PDB entry 7A95 | electron microscopy, 4.30 A resolution (low resolution: residue-level contacts below are approximate; hydrogen-bond / salt-bridge calls are withheld) | chains A and B of the 4 polymer chains in the assembly

[Chain A (and B)]
Protein: Spike glycoprotein
Source organism: Severe acute respiratory syndrome coronavirus 2
Notes: chain B of this document is another copy of the same molecule, construct and numbering; everything in this record applies to it too
UniProtKB: P0DTC2 (SPIKE_SARS2); residue numbers follow UniProt; this construct covers 1-1208
Chain sequence (1287 residues; row label = number of the first residue in the row; numbers below 1 keep their minus sign (Met-30 is residue -30)):
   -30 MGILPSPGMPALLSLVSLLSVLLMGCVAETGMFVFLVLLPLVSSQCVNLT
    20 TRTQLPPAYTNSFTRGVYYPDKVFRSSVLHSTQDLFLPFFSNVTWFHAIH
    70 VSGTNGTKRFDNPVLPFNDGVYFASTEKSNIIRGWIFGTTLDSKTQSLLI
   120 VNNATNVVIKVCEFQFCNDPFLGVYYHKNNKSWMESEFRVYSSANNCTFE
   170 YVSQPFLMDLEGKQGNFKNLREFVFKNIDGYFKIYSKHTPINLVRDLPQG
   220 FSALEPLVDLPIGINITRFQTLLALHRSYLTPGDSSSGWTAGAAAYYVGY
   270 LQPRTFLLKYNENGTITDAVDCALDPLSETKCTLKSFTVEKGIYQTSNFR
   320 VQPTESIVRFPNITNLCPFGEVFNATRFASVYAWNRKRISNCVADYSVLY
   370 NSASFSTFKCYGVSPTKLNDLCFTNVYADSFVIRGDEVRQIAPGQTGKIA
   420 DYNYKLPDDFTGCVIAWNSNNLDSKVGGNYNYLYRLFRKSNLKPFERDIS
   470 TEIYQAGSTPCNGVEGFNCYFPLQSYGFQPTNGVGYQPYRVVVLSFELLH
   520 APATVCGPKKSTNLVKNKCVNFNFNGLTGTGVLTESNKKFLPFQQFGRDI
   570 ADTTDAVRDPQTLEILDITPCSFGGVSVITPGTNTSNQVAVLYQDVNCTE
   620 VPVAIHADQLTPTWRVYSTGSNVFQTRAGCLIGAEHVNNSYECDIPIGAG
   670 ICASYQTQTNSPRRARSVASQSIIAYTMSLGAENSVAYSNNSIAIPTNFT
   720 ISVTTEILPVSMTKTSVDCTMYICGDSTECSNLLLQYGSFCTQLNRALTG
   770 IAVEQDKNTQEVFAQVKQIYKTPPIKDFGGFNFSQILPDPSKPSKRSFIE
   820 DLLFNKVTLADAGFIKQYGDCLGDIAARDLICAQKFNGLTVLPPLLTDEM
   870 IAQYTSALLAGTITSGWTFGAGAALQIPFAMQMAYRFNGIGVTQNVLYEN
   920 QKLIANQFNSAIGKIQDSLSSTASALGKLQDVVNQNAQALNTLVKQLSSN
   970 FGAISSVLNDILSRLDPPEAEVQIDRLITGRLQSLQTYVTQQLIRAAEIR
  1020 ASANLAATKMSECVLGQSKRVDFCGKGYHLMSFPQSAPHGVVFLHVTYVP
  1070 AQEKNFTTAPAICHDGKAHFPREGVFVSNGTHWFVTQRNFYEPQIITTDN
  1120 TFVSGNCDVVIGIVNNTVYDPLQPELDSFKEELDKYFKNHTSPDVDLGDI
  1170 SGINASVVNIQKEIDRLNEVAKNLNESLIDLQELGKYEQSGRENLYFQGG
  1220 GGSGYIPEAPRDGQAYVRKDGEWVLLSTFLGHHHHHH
Unresolved in the structure: -30 to 13, 71-75, 618-639, 677-688, 828-849, 941-943, 1147-1256 (chain B: -30 to 13, 71-75, 618-639, 677-688, 828-851, 941-943, 1147-1256)
Disulfides: Cys15-Cys136, Cys131-Cys166, Cys291-Cys301, Cys336-Cys361, Cys379-Cys432, Cys391-Cys525, Cys480-Cys488, Cys538-Cys590, Cys617-Cys649, Cys662-Cys671, Cys738-Cys760, Cys743-Cys749, Cys1032-Cys1043, Cys1082-Cys1126
Construct notes: initiating methionine (-30); expression tag (-29 to 0, 1209-1256); engineered mutation Pro986 (Lys in P0DTC2), Pro987 (Val in P0DTC2)
Curated features (UniProtKB/Swiss-Prot):
  - region: Asn280 to Cys301 (Putative superantigen), Arg403 to Asp405 (Integrin-binding motif), Asn448 to Phe456 (Immunodominant HLA epitope recognized by the CD8+), Pro681 to Ala684 (Putative superantigen), Ser816 to Tyr837 (Fusion peptide 1), Lys835 to Phe855 (Fusion peptide 2), Asp1163 to Glu1202 (Heptad repeat 2)
  - site (Cleavage): Arg685, Ser686, Arg815, Ser816
  - glycosylation: Asn17 (N-linked (GlcNAc...) (complex) asparagine), Asn61 (N-linked (GlcNAc...) (hybrid) asparagine), Asn74 (N-linked (GlcNAc...) (complex) asparagine), Asn122 (N-linked (GlcNAc...) (hybrid) asparagine), Asn149 (N-linked (GlcNAc...) (complex) asparagine), Asn165 (N-linked (GlcNAc...) (complex) asparagine), Asn234 (N-linked (GlcNAc...) (high mannose) asparagine), Asn282 (N-linked (GlcNAc...) (complex) asparagine), Thr323 (O-linked (GalNAc) threonine), Ser325 (O-linked (HexNAc...) serine), Asn331 (N-linked (GlcNAc...) (complex) asparagine), Asn343 (N-linked (GlcNAc...) (complex) asparagine), Asn603 (N-linked (GlcNAc...) (hybrid) asparagine), Asn616 (N-linked (GlcNAc...) (complex) asparagine), Asn657 (N-linked (GlcNAc...) (complex) asparagine), Thr676 (O-linked (GlcNAc...) threonine), Thr678 (O-linked (GlcNAc...) threonine), Asn709 (N-linked (GlcNAc...) (high mannose) asparagine), Asn717 (N-linked (GlcNAc...) (hybrid) asparagine), Asn801 (N-linked (GlcNAc...) (hybrid) asparagine) and 6 more in UniProt
  - natural variant: Leu5 (L5F: In strain: Iota/B.1.526), Ser13 (S13I: In strain: Epsilon/B.1.427/B.1.429), Leu18 (L18F: In strain: Beta/B.1.351, Gamma/P.1 and 1 more), Thr19 (T19I: In strain: Omicron/BQ.1.1, Omicron/XBB.1.5 and 1 more; T19R: In strain: Delta/B.1.617.2, Omicron/BA.2 and 4 more), Thr20 (T20N: In strain: Gamma/P.1), Leu24 to Ala27 (sequence variant, change not given here; In strain: Omicron/BA.2, Omicron/BA.2.12.1 and 6 more), Pro26 (P26S: In strain: Gamma/P.1), Gln52 (Q52H: In strain: Omicron/EG.5.1), Ala67 (A67V: In strain: Eta/B.1.525, Omicron/BA.1), His69 to Val70 (deletion: In strain: Alpha/B.1.1.7, Eta/B.1.525 and 5 more), Gly75 (G75V: In strain: Lambda/C.37), Thr76 (T76I: In strain: Lambda/C.37), 82 further natural variant entries in UniProt
  - mutagenesis: His69 to Val70 (Increased incorporation of cleaved spike into virions), Asn121 (N121Q: Partial loss of biliverdin affinity), Arg190 (R190K: Partial loss of biliverdin affinity), Asn234 (N234Q: Increased resistance to neutralizing antibodies), Asn331 (N331Q: Reduced viral infectivity), Asn343 (N343Q: Reduced viral infectivity), Leu452 (L452R: Increased resistance to neutralizing antibodies. Decreases HLA binding to NF9 epitope. Increased binding affinity to human ACE2), Tyr453 (Y453F: Decreased HLA binding to NF9 epitope. Increased binding affinity to human ACE2), Ala475 (A475V: Increased resistance to neutralizing antibodies), Val483 (V483A: Increased resistance to neutralizing antibodies), Glu484 (E484D: Increased replication in human TMEM106B overexpressing cells), Phe490 (F490L: Increased resistance to neutralizing antibodies and human covalescent sera neutralization), 14 further mutagenesis entries in UniProt

[Interface between chain A and chain B]
Residue-residue contacts (134):
  Asn317(A) with Asp737(B); Thr739(B)
  Arg319(A) with Asp737(B); Thr739(B); Met740(B)
  Arg357(A) with Cys166(B); Thr167(B)
  Asn360(A) with Thr167(B); Phe168(B)
  Pro521(A) with Tyr200(B); Pro230(B); Ile231(B); Gly232(B)
  Thr523(A) with Pro230(B)
  Thr549(A) with Asp745(B)
  Lys558(A) with Phe43(B)
  Phe559(A) with Phe43(B)
  Leu560(A) with Phe43(B); Gly283(B)
  Phe562(A) with Tyr38(B); Lys41(B); Pro225(B)
  Gln563(A) with Tyr38(B); Asp40(B); Lys41(B); Val42(B); Phe43(B)
  Gln564(A) with Lys41(B)
  Phe565(A) with Lys41(B); Val42(B); Phe43(B)
  Gly566(A) with Val42(B); Phe43(B)
  Arg567(A) with Val42(B); Phe43(B); Arg44(B)
  Asp568(A) with Val47(B)
  Ala570(A) with Val963(B); Lys964(B)
  Asp571(A) with Lys964(B)
  Pro589(A) with Phe855(B)
  Phe592(A) with Lys854(B); Phe855(B)
  Asp614(A) with Lys854(B); Thr859(B)
  Ala668(A) with Pro863(B); Leu864(B); Thr866(B)
  Gly669(A) with Leu864(B); Met869(B)
  Met697(A) with Leu864(B); Met869(B)
  Leu699(A) with Ile788(B); Met869(B); Gln872(B); Tyr873(B)
  Gly700(A) with Lys786(B)
  Ala701(A) with Gln787(B); Ile788(B)
  Glu702(A) with Ile788(B); Lys790(B)
  Asn703(A) with Gln787(B); Ile788(B); Tyr789(B); Lys790(B)
  Val705(A) with Tyr789(B); Thr883(B)
  Ala706(A) with Gln895(B)
  Tyr707(A) with Pro792(B); Asp796(B); Phe797(B); Ile882(B); Thr883(B); Ile896(B); Phe898(B)
  Asn709(A) with Asp796(B); Pro897(B)
  Ser711(A) with Pro897(B)
  Ile712(A) with Gln895(B)
  Ala713(A) with Leu894(B); Gln895(B)
  Pro715(A) with Leu894(B)
  Gln957(A) with Arg765(B)
  Gln965(A) with Ser758(B)
  Asn969(A) with Gln755(B)
  Phe970(A) with Gln755(B); Tyr756(B); Phe759(B)
  Gly971(A) with Gln755(B)
  Pro987(A) with Asp427(B)
  Arg995(A) with Asp994(B)
  Gly999(A) with Phe759(B)
  Gln1002(A) with Phe759(B); Gln1002(B); Gln1005(B)
  Ser1003(A) with Phe759(B)
  Thr1006(A) with Gln1005(B)
  Gln1010(A) with Gln762(B); Leu1012(B)
  Ile1013(A) with Leu1012(B)
  Arg1039(A) with Thr1027(B); Glu1031(B); Arg1039(B)
  Val1040(A) with Ser1030(B); Glu1031(B); Leu1034(B)
  Asp1041(A) with Ser1030(B); Leu1034(B)
  Lys1045(A) with Gly889(B)
  Gly1046(A) with Ala890(B)
  Tyr1047(A) with Trp886(B)
  Val1068(A) with Ala890(B); Gly891(B)
  Glu1072(A) with Ala892(B); Leu894(B)
  Asn1074(A) with Gln895(B)
  Thr1077(A) with Met900(B)
  Pro1079(A) with Tyr917(B)
  Phe1089(A) with Asn914(B)
  Pro1090(A) with Gln913(B)
  Arg1091(A) with Gln913(B)
  Val1094(A) with Met900(B); Tyr904(B)
  Arg1107(A) with Tyr904(B); Asn907(B)
  Ser1123(A) with Asn914(B); Glu918(B)
  Val1128(A) with Tyr917(B); Glu918(B)
  Val1129(A) with Tyr917(B)
  Ile1130(A) with Gln920(B); Lys921(B)
  Leu1141(A) with Glu1144(B)
  Leu1145(A) with Glu1144(B)
Also at the interface, not in a pair above, chain A (86 interface residues in all): Ala520, Ile569, Pro665, Gly667, Ser708, Asn710, Thr961, Thr1009, Phe1042, Pro1069, Ala1070, Ala1078, Gly1093
Also at the interface, not in a pair above, chain B (83 interface residues in all): His49, Gln784, Pro862, Thr887, Ala893, Thr1009

[In short]
Chain A and chain B form an interface of 86 and 83 residues respectively. UniProt lists 27 mutagenesis sites
on chain A.
Both chains are Spike glycoprotein (Severe acute respiratory syndrome coronavirus 2). Entry 7A95 (SARS-CoV-2
Spike Glycoprotein with 1 ACE2 Bound and 1 RBD Erect in Clockwise Direction) was determined by electron
microscopy together with 7A91, 7A92, 7A94, 7A96, 7A97 and 7A98 from the same study.
